Entry 9DWK (electron microscopy, 4.30 A resolution (low resolution: residue-level contacts below are approximate; hydrogen-bond / salt-bridge calls are withheld)); this record covers chains C and F of the 12 polymer chains in the assembly.

Chain C:
Name: Histone H2A type 1
Organism: Homo sapiens
Reference sequence: P0C0S8 (H2A1_HUMAN); residues 1-129 here correspond to UniProt positions 2-130 (UniProt number = residue number + 1)
Chain sequence (129 residues; each row starts with the number of its first residue):
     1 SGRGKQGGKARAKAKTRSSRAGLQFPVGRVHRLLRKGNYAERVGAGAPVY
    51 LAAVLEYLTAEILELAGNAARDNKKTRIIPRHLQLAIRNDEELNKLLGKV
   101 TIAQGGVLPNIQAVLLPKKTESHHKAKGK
Not modelled in the structure: 1-14, 120-129
UniProt features mapped onto this chain:
  - modified residue: S1 (N-acetylserine), R3 (Citrulline), K5 (N6-(2-hydroxyisobutyryl)lysine), K9 (N6-(2-hydroxyisobutyryl)lysine), K13 (N6-(beta-hydroxybutyryl)lysine), K36 (N6-(2-hydroxyisobutyryl)lysine), K74 (N6-(2-hydroxyisobutyryl)lysine), K75 (N6-(2-hydroxyisobutyryl)lysine), K95 (N6-(2-hydroxyisobutyryl)lysine), K99 (N6-glutaryllysine), Q104 (N5-methylglutamine), K118 (N6-(2-hydroxyisobutyryl)lysine), K119 (N6-crotonyllysine), T120 (Phosphothreonine), K125 (N6-crotonyllysine)
  - cross-link (Glycyl lysine isopeptide (Lys-Gly)): K13 (interchain with G-Cter in ubiquitin), K15 (interchain with G-Cter in ubiquitin), K119 (interchain with G-Cter in ubiquitin)

Chain F:
Name: Histone H4
Organism: Homo sapiens
Reference sequence: P62805 (H4_HUMAN); residues 1-102 here correspond to UniProt positions 2-103 (UniProt number = residue number + 1)
Chain sequence (102 residues; row label = number of the first residue in the row):
     1 SGRGKGGKGLGKGGAKRHRKVLRDNIQGITKPAIRRLARRGGVKRISGLI
    51 YEETRGVLKVFLENVIRDAVTYTEHAKRKTVTAMDVVYALKRQGRTLYGF
   101 GG
Not modelled in the structure: 1-18, 102
UniProt features mapped onto this chain:
  - DNA-binding region: K16 to K20
  - modified residue: S1 (N-acetylserine), R3 (Asymmetric dimethylarginine), K5 (N6-(2-hydroxyisobutyryl)lysine), K8 (N6-(2-hydroxyisobutyryl)lysine), K12 (N6-(2-hydroxyisobutyryl)lysine), K16 (N6-(2-hydroxyisobutyryl)lysine), K20 (N6,N6,N6-trimethyllysine), K31 (N6-(2-hydroxyisobutyryl)lysine), K44 (N6-(2-hydroxyisobutyryl)lysine), S47 (Phosphoserine), Y51 (Phosphotyrosine), K59 (N6-(2-hydroxyisobutyryl)lysine), K77 (N6-(2-hydroxyisobutyryl)lysine), K79 (N6-(2-hydroxyisobutyryl)lysine), T80 (Phosphothreonine), Y88 (Phosphotyrosine), K91 (N6-(2-hydroxyisobutyryl)lysine)
  - cross-link (Glycyl lysine isopeptide (Lys-Gly)): K12 (interchain with G-Cter in SUMO2), K20 (interchain with G-Cter in SUMO2), K31 (interchain with G-Cter in SUMO2), K59 (interchain with G-Cter in SUMO2), K79 (interchain with G-Cter in SUMO2), K91 (interchain with G-Cter in SUMO2)

How chain C and chain F interact:
Residue-residue contacts - 7 pairs, chain C then chain F:
  K99(C) with R95(F); T96(F)
  V100(C) with T96(F)
  T101(C) with T96(F); L97(F); Y98(F)
  A103(C) with Y98(F)

Overview:
Chain C and chain F each contribute 4 residues to their interface. From UniProt: a DNA-binding region on chain
F.
Here chain C is Histone H2A type 1 and chain F is Histone H4, both from Homo sapiens. Entry 9DWK (DNA
Polymerase Beta bound to a nucleosome containing a 1-nt gap at SHL-3.5) was determined by electron microscopy.
